7WRT - chains A and B; structure by X-ray diffraction, 2.25 A resolution.

[Chain A (and B)]
Protein: Transketolase
Source organism: Thermus thermophilus HB8
Notes: EC 2.2.1.1; chain B of this document is another copy of the same molecule, construct and numbering; everything in this record applies to it too
UniProtKB: Q5SM35 (Q5SM35_THET8); residues 1-651 here = UniProt positions 1-651
Amino-acid sequence (672 residues; row label = number of the first residue in the row; numbers below 1 keep their minus sign (Met-20 is residue -20)):
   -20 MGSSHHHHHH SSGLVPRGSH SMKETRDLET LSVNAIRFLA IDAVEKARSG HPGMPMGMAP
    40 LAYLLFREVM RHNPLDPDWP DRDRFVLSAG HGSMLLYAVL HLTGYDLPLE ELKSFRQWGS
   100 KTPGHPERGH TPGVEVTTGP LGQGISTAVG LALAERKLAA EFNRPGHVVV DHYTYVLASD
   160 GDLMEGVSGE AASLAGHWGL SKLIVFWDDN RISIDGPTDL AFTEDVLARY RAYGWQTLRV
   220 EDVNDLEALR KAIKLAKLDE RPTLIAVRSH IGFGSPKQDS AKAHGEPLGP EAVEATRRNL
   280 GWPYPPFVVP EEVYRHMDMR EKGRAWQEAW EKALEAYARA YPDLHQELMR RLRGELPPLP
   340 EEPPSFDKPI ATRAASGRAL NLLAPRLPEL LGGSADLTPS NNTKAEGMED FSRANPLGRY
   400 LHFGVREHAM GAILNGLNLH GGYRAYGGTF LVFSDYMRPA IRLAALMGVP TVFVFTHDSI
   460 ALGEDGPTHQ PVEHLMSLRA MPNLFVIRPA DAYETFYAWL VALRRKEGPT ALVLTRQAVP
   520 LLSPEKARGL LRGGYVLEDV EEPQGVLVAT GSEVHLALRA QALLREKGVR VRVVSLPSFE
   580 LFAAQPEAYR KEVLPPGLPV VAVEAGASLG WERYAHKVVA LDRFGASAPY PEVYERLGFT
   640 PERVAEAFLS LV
Disordered / not traced: -20 to 1
Sequence notes: initiating methionine (-20); expression tag (-19 to 0)
Metal / ion sites: Ca2+: Asp159, Asn189, Ile191 (together with thiamine diphosphate)
Ligand contacts:
  - erythose-4-phosphate (E4P), molecule 1: His30, Ile193, His263
  - erythose-4-phosphate (E4P), molecule 2: Arg352, Ser379, Phe429, His456, Asp464, His468, Arg515
  - thiamine diphosphate (TPP), molecule 1: Met33, His70, Gly118, Pro119, Leu120, Ser158, Asp159, Gly160, Glu164, Asp187, Asn189, Ile191, Ser192, Ile193, Ile250, His263
  - thiamine diphosphate (TPP), molecule 2: Ala374, Asp375, Leu376, Val404, Glu406, Phe432, Tyr435, His468

[Chain A / chain B interface]
Contacting residue pairs - 200 pairs, chain A then chain B:
  Ser28(A) - Glu463(B)
  His30(A) - Asp464(B)
  Arg95(A) - Glu463(B)
  Arg95(A) - Asp464(B)  salt bridge
  Arg95(A) - Ser626(B)
  Arg95(A) - Ala627(B)
  Arg95(A) - Pro628(B)
  Gln96(A) - Ser626(B)
  Gln96(A) - Pro628(B)
  Trp97(A) - Ala625(B)  hydrophobic
  Trp97(A) - Ser626(B)
  Trp97(A) - Ala627(B)
  Trp97(A) - Glu631(B)
  Trp97(A) - Arg635(B)
  Trp97(A) - Leu636(B)  hydrophobic
  Pro102(A) - Ser626(B)
  Gly103(A) - Glu463(B)
  Gly103(A) - Ser626(B)  hydrogen bond (backbone-side chain)
  His104(A) - Asp464(B)  hydrogen bond (side chain-backbone)
  His104(A) - Thr467(B)
  His104(A) - His468(B)
  Glu106(A) - Pro466(B)
  Thr116(A) - Thr467(B)
  Thr117(A) - Thr467(B)
  Gly118(A) - His468(B)
  Pro119(A) - Tyr435(B)
  Pro119(A) - Thr467(B)
  Leu120(A) - Val404(B)  hydrophobic
  Leu120(A) - Tyr435(B)  hydrogen bond (backbone-side chain)
  Gln122(A) - Tyr435(B)  hydrogen bond
  Gly160(A) - Val404(B)
  Met163(A) - Glu169(B)
  Met163(A) - Gly403(B)
  Met163(A) - Val404(B)
  Met163(A) - Arg405(B)
  Glu164(A) - Glu169(B)
  Glu164(A) - Val404(B)  hydrogen bond (backbone-backbone)
  Glu164(A) - Glu406(B)
  Glu164(A) - Tyr435(B)
  Gly165(A) - Gly165(B)
  Gly165(A) - Glu169(B)  hydrogen bond (backbone-side chain)
  Glu169(A) - Met163(B)
  Glu169(A) - Glu164(B)
  Glu169(A) - Gly165(B)  hydrogen bond (side chain-backbone)
  Ser172(A) - Glu203(B)  hydrogen bond
  Leu173(A) - Ala200(B)
  His176(A) - Asp198(B)
  His176(A) - Leu199(B)  hydrogen bond (side chain-backbone)
  His176(A) - Ala200(B)
  His176(A) - Phe201(B)
  His176(A) - Thr202(B)  hydrogen bond
  Ser192(A) - Asp375(B)  hydrogen bond
  Ile193(A) - Asp375(B)  hydrogen bond (backbone-side chain)
  Ile193(A) - Leu376(B)  hydrophobic
  Ile193(A) - Pro378(B)  hydrophobic
  Asp194(A) - Asp375(B)  hydrogen bond (backbone-side chain)
  Asp194(A) - Leu376(B)  hydrogen bond (side chain-backbone)
  Asp194(A) - Thr377(B)  hydrogen bond
  Asp194(A) - Pro378(B)
  Asp194(A) - His401(B)  salt bridge
  Asp198(A) - His176(B)
  Leu199(A) - His176(B)  hydrogen bond (backbone-side chain)
  Leu199(A) - Asp389(B)
  Ala200(A) - Leu173(B)
  Ala200(A) - His176(B)
  Ala200(A) - His401(B)
  Ala200(A) - Gly403(B)
  Ala200(A) - Arg405(B)  hydrogen bond (backbone-side chain)
  Phe201(A) - Arg405(B)
  Thr202(A) - His176(B)  hydrogen bond
  Glu203(A) - Ser172(B)  hydrogen bond
  Glu203(A) - Ala211(B)
  Glu203(A) - Tyr212(B)
  Asp204(A) - Ala211(B)  hydrogen bond (backbone-backbone)
  Ala207(A) - Ala211(B)  hydrophobic
  Arg208(A) - Arg208(B)
  Arg208(A) - Ala211(B)
  Arg208(A) - Tyr212(B)
  Ala211(A) - Glu203(B)
  Ala211(A) - Asp204(B)  hydrogen bond (backbone-backbone)
  Ala211(A) - Ala207(B)  hydrophobic
  Ala211(A) - Arg208(B)
  Tyr212(A) - Glu203(B)
  Tyr212(A) - Arg208(B)
  Asp375(A) - Ser192(B)  hydrogen bond
  Asp375(A) - Ile193(B)  hydrogen bond (side chain-backbone)
  Asp375(A) - Asp194(B)  hydrogen bond (side chain-backbone)
  Leu376(A) - Ile193(B)  hydrophobic
  Leu376(A) - Asp194(B)  hydrogen bond (backbone-side chain)
  Thr377(A) - Asp194(B)  hydrogen bond
  Pro378(A) - Ile193(B)  hydrophobic
  Pro378(A) - Asp194(B)
  Asp389(A) - Leu199(B)
  His401(A) - Asp194(B)  salt bridge
  His401(A) - Leu199(B)
  His401(A) - Ala200(B)
  Gly403(A) - Met163(B)
  Gly403(A) - Ala200(B)
  Val404(A) - Leu120(B)  hydrophobic
  Val404(A) - Gly160(B)
  Val404(A) - Met163(B)
  Val404(A) - Glu164(B)  hydrogen bond (backbone-backbone)
  Arg405(A) - Met163(B)
  Arg405(A) - Ala200(B)  hydrogen bond (side chain-backbone)
  Arg405(A) - Phe201(B)
  Glu406(A) - Glu164(B)
  His407(A) - Tyr435(B)
  Val431(A) - Arg441(B)
  Asp434(A) - Asp434(B)
  Asp434(A) - Arg437(B)  salt bridge
  Asp434(A) - Pro438(B)
  Asp434(A) - Arg441(B)
  Tyr435(A) - Pro119(B)  hydrogen bond (side chain-backbone)
  Tyr435(A) - Leu120(B)  hydrogen bond (side chain-backbone)
  Tyr435(A) - Gln122(B)  hydrogen bond
  Tyr435(A) - Glu164(B)
  Tyr435(A) - His407(B)
  Tyr435(A) - Pro438(B)  hydrophobic
  Arg437(A) - Asp434(B)  salt bridge
  Arg437(A) - Arg437(B)
  Pro438(A) - Asp434(B)
  Pro438(A) - Tyr435(B)  hydrophobic
  Arg441(A) - Val431(B)
  Arg441(A) - Asp434(B)
  Arg441(A) - Pro466(B)  hydrogen bond (side chain-backbone)
  Arg441(A) - Gln469(B)  hydrogen bond (side chain-backbone)
  Arg441(A) - Pro470(B)
  Arg441(A) - Val471(B)
  Arg441(A) - Glu472(B)  salt bridge
  Arg441(A) - His473(B)
  Arg441(A) - Phe623(B)
  Ala444(A) - Phe623(B)
  Leu445(A) - Pro466(B)  hydrophobic
  Leu445(A) - Phe623(B)  hydrophobic
  Glu463(A) - Ser28(B)
  Glu463(A) - Arg95(B)
  Glu463(A) - Gly103(B)
  Asp464(A) - Arg95(B)  salt bridge
  Asp464(A) - His104(B)  hydrogen bond (backbone-side chain)
  Pro466(A) - Glu106(B)
  Pro466(A) - Arg441(B)  hydrogen bond (backbone-side chain)
  Pro466(A) - Leu445(B)  hydrophobic
  Thr467(A) - His104(B)
  Thr467(A) - Thr116(B)
  Thr467(A) - Thr117(B)
  Thr467(A) - Gly118(B)
  Thr467(A) - Pro119(B)
  His468(A) - His104(B)
  His468(A) - Gly118(B)
  Gln469(A) - Arg441(B)  hydrogen bond (backbone-side chain)
  Pro470(A) - Arg441(B)
  Val471(A) - Arg441(B)
  Val471(A) - Pro481(B)  hydrophobic
  Glu472(A) - Arg441(B)  salt bridge
  Glu472(A) - Ala479(B)
  Glu472(A) - Met480(B)
  Glu472(A) - Pro481(B)
  His473(A) - Arg441(B)
  Met475(A) - Leu608(B)  hydrophobic
  Ser476(A) - Arg437(B)
  Ser476(A) - Ser476(B)
  Arg478(A) - Leu608(B)
  Ala479(A) - Glu472(B)
  Ala479(A) - Ala606(B)
  Ala479(A) - Leu608(B)
  Met480(A) - Glu472(B)
  Pro481(A) - Val471(B)  hydrophobic
  Pro481(A) - Glu472(B)
  Pro481(A) - Arg622(B)
  Pro481(A) - Phe623(B)
  Ala606(A) - Ala479(B)
  Ser607(A) - Arg612(B)  hydrogen bond
  Leu608(A) - Arg478(B)
  Leu608(A) - Gly609(B)
  Leu608(A) - Arg612(B)
  Gly609(A) - Leu608(B)
  Gly609(A) - Gly609(B)
  Gly609(A) - Glu611(B)
  Glu611(A) - Glu611(B)
  Glu611(A) - Arg612(B)  salt bridge
  Arg612(A) - Ser607(B)  hydrogen bond
  Arg612(A) - Leu608(B)
  Arg612(A) - Glu611(B)  salt bridge
  Arg622(A) - Pro481(B)
  Phe623(A) - Arg441(B)
  Phe623(A) - Ala444(B)
  Phe623(A) - Leu445(B)  hydrophobic
  Phe623(A) - Pro481(B)
  Ser626(A) - Arg95(B)
  Ser626(A) - Gln96(B)
  Ser626(A) - Trp97(B)
  Ser626(A) - Pro102(B)
  Ser626(A) - Gly103(B)  hydrogen bond (side chain-backbone)
  Ala627(A) - Arg95(B)
  Ala627(A) - Trp97(B)
  Pro628(A) - Arg95(B)
  Pro628(A) - Gln96(B)
  Glu631(A) - Trp97(B)
  Arg635(A) - Trp97(B)
  Leu636(A) - Trp97(B)  hydrophobic
Also at the interface, not in a pair above, chain A (94 interface residues in all): Ser373, Phe402, Phe432, Asn482, Phe578, Asp621, Ala625, Val632
Also at the interface, not in a pair above, chain B (92 interface residues in all): His30, Ser373, Phe402, Phe432, Met475, Asp621, Val632

[Overview]
The interface between chain A and chain B involves 94 residues on one side and 92 on the other, with 39
hydrogen bonds and 10 salt bridges. Polar contacts include Arg95(A)-Asp464(B), Asp194(A)-His401(B) and
Asp434(A)-Arg437(B). Ligands of chain A: thiamine diphosphate and erythose-4-phosphate.
Chain A and chain B are both Transketolase (Thermus thermophilus HB8); the structure, X-ray structure
ofThermus thermophilus HB8 transketorase demonstrate in complex with TPP and D-erythrose-4-phosphate, was
determined by X-ray diffraction.
